PDB entry 1EPL | X-ray diffraction, 2.00 A resolution | chains E and I

== Chain E ==
Protein: Endothiapepsin
From: Cryphonectria parasitica
Notes: EC 3.4.23.22
UniProt: P11838 (CARP_CRYPA); the construct lacks a stretch of the UniProt sequence and is renumbered around it, so the offset changes along the chain: -2 to 63 = UniProt 90-155; 64-80 = UniProt 157-173; 81-134 = UniProt 175-228; 135-159 = UniProt 230-254; 8 more segments
Chain sequence (330 residues; each row starts with the number of its first residue; note: 9 numbers in that range are skipped by the numbering (no residue carries them; nothing is unmodelled there); a row labelled like 282A-282B holds insertion residues (282A, then the next letters in order); numbers below 1 keep their minus sign (Ser-2 is residue -2)):
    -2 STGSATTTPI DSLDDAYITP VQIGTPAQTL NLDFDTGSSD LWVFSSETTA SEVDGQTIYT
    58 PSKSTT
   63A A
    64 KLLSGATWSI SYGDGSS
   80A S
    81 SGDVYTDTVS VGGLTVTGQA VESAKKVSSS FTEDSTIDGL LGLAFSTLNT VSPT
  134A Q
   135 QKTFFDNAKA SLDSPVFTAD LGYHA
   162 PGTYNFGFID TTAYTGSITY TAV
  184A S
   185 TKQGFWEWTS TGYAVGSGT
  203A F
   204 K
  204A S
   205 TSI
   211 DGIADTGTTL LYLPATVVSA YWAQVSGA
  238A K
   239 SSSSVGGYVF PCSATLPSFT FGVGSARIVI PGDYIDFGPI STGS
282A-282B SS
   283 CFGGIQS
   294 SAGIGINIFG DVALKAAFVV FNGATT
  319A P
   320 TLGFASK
Disulfide bonds: Cys250-Cys283
Swiss-Prot annotation at these positions:
  - active site: Asp32, Ser194
Reported in the primary citation:
  - catalytic residues: Asp32
  - binding site for PS1, pro-leu-glu-psa-arg-leu (chain I): Asp32

== Chain I ==
Protein: PS1, pro-leu-glu-psa-arg-leu
Chain sequence (6 residues; numbered 4 to 1 plus 2 insertion-coded residues; the number before each row is that of its first residue):
     4 P
     3 L
     2 E
     1 F
    2A R
    3A L
Modified positions: Phe1 (3-hydroxy-4-amino-5-phenylpentanoic acid; PSA)

== Interface between chain E and chain I ==
Residue-residue contacts (38):
  Asp12(E) with Leu3(I); Pro4(I)
  Ala13(E) with Leu3(I), hydrophobic
  Asp30(E) with Phe1(I)
  Asp32(E) with Phe1(I)
  Gly34(E) with Phe1(I); Arg2A(I), hydrogen bond (backbone-backbone)
  Ile73(E) with Arg2A(I)
  Ser74(E) with Arg2A(I)
  Tyr75(E) with Phe1(I); Glu2(I); Arg2A(I)
  Gly76(E) with Phe1(I), hydrogen bond (backbone-backbone); Glu2(I), hydrogen bond (backbone-backbone); Leu3A(I)
  Asp77(E) with Phe1(I); Glu2(I), hydrogen bond (side chain-backbone); Leu3(I)
  Ser79(E) with Phe1(I)
  Phe111(E) with Phe1(I)
  Leu120(E) with Phe1(I)
  Leu128(E) with Arg2A(I), hydrogen bond (backbone-side chain)
  Phe189(E) with Arg2A(I); Leu3A(I), hydrophobic
  Asp215(E) with Phe1(I)
  Gly217(E) with Phe1(I), hydrogen bond (backbone-backbone); Glu2(I); Leu3(I)
  Thr218(E) with Phe1(I); Glu2(I); Leu3(I)
  Thr219(E) with Leu3(I), hydrogen bond (side chain-backbone); Pro4(I)
  Ile297(E) with Glu2(I); Leu3A(I), hydrophobic
  Ile299(E) with Leu3A(I), hydrophobic
  Ile301(E) with Glu2(I); Leu3A(I), hydrophobic
Interface residues without a listed pair, chain E (29 interface residues in all): Ser35, Asp114, Ile117, Thr130, Ile213, Leu220, Tyr222

== In short ==
Chain E and chain I form an interface of 29 and 6 residues respectively; the contacts include 7 hydrogen
bonds. Among the polar pairs are Asp77(E)-Glu2(I), Leu128(E)-Arg2A(I) and Thr219(E)-Leu3(I). The paper reports
the catalytic residue Asp32(E); a binding site for PS1, pro-leu-glu-psa-arg-leu (chain I) at Asp32(E).
Here chain E is Endothiapepsin (Cryphonectria parasitica) and chain I is PS1, pro-leu-glu-psa-arg-leu. Entry
1EPL (A structural comparison of 21 inhibitor complexes of the aspartic proteinase from endothia parasitica)
was determined by X-ray diffraction together with 1EPM, 1EPN and 1EPR from the same study.
